3MBE - chains A and P of the 5 polymer chains in the assembly; structure by X-ray diffraction, 2.89 A resolution.

== Chain A ==
Protein: MHC CLASS II H2-IAg7 ALPHA CHAIN
Organism: Mus musculus
Reference sequence: P04228 (HA2D_MOUSE); residues 1-178 here correspond to UniProt positions 28-205 (UniProt number = residue number + 27)
Chain sequence (190 residues; each row starts with the number of its first residue; numbers below 1 keep their minus sign (Glu-1 is residue -1)):
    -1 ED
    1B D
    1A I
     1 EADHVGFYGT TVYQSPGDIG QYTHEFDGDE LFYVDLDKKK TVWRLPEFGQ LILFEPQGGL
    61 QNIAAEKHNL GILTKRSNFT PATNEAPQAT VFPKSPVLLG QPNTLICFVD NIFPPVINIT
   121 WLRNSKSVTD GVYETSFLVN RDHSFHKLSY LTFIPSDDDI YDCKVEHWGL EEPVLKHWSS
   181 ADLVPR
Unresolved in the structure: -1 to 0, 183-186
Differences from the reference sequence: expression tag (179-186)
Swiss-Prot annotation at these positions:
  - glycosylation: Asn118 (N-linked (GlcNAc...) asparagine)
Disulfide bonds: Cys107-Cys163
Covalent attachments: N-acetylglucosamine (NAG) linked to Asn118

== Chain P ==
Protein: Peptide hel 11-27
Reference sequence: P00698 (LYSC_CHICK); residues 10-27 here correspond to UniProt positions 28-45 (UniProt number = residue number + 18)
Chain sequence (18 residues; row label = number of the first residue in the row):
    10 GAMKRHGLDN YRGYSLGN
Unresolved in the structure: 27
Differences from the reference sequence: conflict Gly10 (Ala28 in P00698)

== Interface between chain A and chain P ==
Residue-residue contacts (27; chain A residue first):
  Gly9(A) - Leu17(P)
  Tyr22(A) - Gly16(P)
  His24(A) - Arg14(P)
  His24(A) - His15(P)
  His24(A) - Gly16(P)
  Leu31(A) - Arg14(P)
  Phe32(A) - Arg14(P)
  Trp43(A) - Arg14(P)
  Ile52(A) - Met12(P)
  Ile52(A) - Arg14(P)
  Leu53(A) - Lys13(P)
  Leu53(A) - Arg14(P)  hydrogen bond (backbone-backbone)
  Phe54(A) - Arg14(P)
  Glu55(A) - Lys13(P)
  Asn62(A) - Leu17(P)  hydrogen bond (side chain-backbone)
  Asn62(A) - Asp18(P)
  Asn62(A) - Asn19(P)  hydrogen bond (backbone-side chain)
  Ala65(A) - Asn19(P)
  Glu66(A) - Asn19(P)
  His68(A) - Arg21(P)
  His68(A) - Gly22(P)  hydrogen bond (side chain-backbone)
  His68(A) - Ser24(P)
  Asn69(A) - Asn19(P)
  Asn69(A) - Tyr20(P)  hydrogen bond (side chain-backbone)
  Asn69(A) - Arg21(P)
  Asn69(A) - Gly22(P)  hydrogen bond (side chain-backbone)
  Ile72(A) - Gly22(P)
Other interface residues (no listed pair), chain A (20 interface residues in all): Tyr8, Thr11, Leu51, Ala64
Other interface residues (no listed pair), chain P (14 interface residues in all): Ala11, Tyr23

== In short ==
Chain A and chain P form an interface of 20 and 14 residues respectively; the contacts include 6 hydrogen
bonds. Polar contacts include Asn62(A)-Leu17(P), Asn62(A)-Asn19(P) and His68(A)-Gly22(P). N-acetylglucosamine
is covalently linked to Asn118(A).
Chain A is MHC CLASS II H2-IAg7 ALPHA CHAIN (Mus musculus) and chain P is Peptide hel 11-27; the structure,
TCR 21.30 in complex with MHC class II I-Ag7HEL(11-27), was determined by X-ray diffraction.
